PDB entry 2W1A | X-ray diffraction, 2.35 A resolution | chains A and C of the 4 polymer chains in the assembly

Chain A:
Protein: 3-deoxy-D-arabino-heptulosonate 7-phosphate synthase arog
From: Mycobacterium tuberculosis
Notes: EC 2.5.1.54
UniProt: O53512 (O53512_MYCTU); numbering as in UniProt (aligned over 1-462)
Amino-acid sequence (472 residues; each row starts with the number of its first residue; numbers below 1 keep their minus sign (Met-9 is residue -9)):
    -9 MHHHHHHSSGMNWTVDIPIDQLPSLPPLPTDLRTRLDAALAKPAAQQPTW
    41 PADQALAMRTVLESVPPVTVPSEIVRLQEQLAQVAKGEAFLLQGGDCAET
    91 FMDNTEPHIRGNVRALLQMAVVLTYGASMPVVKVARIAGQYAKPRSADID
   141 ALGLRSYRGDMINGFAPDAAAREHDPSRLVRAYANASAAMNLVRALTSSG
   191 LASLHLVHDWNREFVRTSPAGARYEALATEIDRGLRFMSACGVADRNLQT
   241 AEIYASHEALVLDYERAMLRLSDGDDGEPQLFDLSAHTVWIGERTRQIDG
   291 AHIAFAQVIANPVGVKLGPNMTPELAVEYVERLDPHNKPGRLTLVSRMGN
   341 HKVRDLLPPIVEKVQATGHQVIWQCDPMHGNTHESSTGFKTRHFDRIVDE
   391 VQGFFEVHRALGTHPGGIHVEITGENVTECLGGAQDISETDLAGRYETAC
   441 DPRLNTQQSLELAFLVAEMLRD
Unresolved in the structure: -9 to 2, 234-240, 264-265
Swiss-Prot annotation at these positions:
  - binding site (Mn(2+)): Cys87, His369, Glu411, Asp441
  - binding site (phosphoenolpyruvate): Arg126, Glu283, Arg284, Lys306, Arg337
Metal / ion sites: Mn2+: Cys87, His369, Glu411, Asp441
Residues lining bound ligands: O-dodecanyl octaethylene glycol (CE1): Ile7, Pro8, Val55, Pro56, Phe91, Met92, Asn94, Thr95, Val170, Arg171, Tyr173, Ala174, Asn175

Chain C:
Protein: Chorismate mutase
From: Mycobacterium tuberculosis
Notes: EC 5.4.99.5
UniProt: P64767 (Y948_MYCTU); residues 1-90 here correspond to UniProt positions 16-105 (UniProt number = residue number + 15)
Amino-acid sequence (90 residues; each row starts with the number of its first residue):
     1 MNLEMLESQPVPEIDTLREEIDRLDAEILALVKRRAEVSKAIGKARMASG
    51 GTRLVHSREMKVIERYSELGPDGKDLAILLLRLGRGRLGH
Unresolved in the structure: 1-12
Residues lining bound ligands: TSA (8-hydroxy-2-oxa-bicyclo[3.3.1]non-6-ene-3,5-dicarboxylic acid): Arg18, Ile21, Arg35, Ser39, Ile42, Arg46, Arg53, Leu54, Val55, Arg58, Glu59, Val62, Leu80, Leu81, Gly84, Arg85
From the paper describing this entry:
  - binding site for TSA: Ser39, Arg46, Val55, Arg58, Glu59
  - catalytic residues: Arg46 (proposed by the authors, not directly observed)
  - mutagenesis - R46K (50-fold), G86A (10-fold): decreased catalytic activity
  - mutagenesis - R87A, L88*, L88A: unchanged catalytic activity
  - conformationally variable residues (loop rearrangement, register shift, side-chain flip): Arg46, Arg53, Leu54, Val55, His56, Arg85, Gly86, Leu88
  - contacts within the chain: Arg46-Thr52, Arg46-Arg53, Leu54-Leu88, Glu59-Arg85 (hydrogen bond), Arg85-Gly86 (backbone contact)
  - mutagenesis - L88A: decreased catalytic activity on MtDS

How chain A and chain C interact:
Residue-residue contacts (36; chain A residue first):
  Ala210(A) - Met60(C)  hydrophobic
  Ala212(A) - Ile63(C)  hydrophobic
  Ala212(A) - Lys74(C)
  Ala212(A) - Ile78(C)
  Arg213(A) - Glu59(C)  salt bridge
  Arg213(A) - Ile63(C)
  Arg213(A) - Ile78(C)
  Arg213(A) - Arg85(C)
  Tyr214(A) - His56(C)  hydrogen bond
  Glu215(A) - Lys74(C)  salt bridge
  Ala216(A) - Asp75(C)
  Asn340(A) - Thr52(C)
  Arg344(A) - Met47(C)
  Asp385(A) - Thr52(C)
  Asp385(A) - Val55(C)
  Asp385(A) - His56(C)  hydrogen bond (side chain-backbone)
  Asp389(A) - Thr52(C)
  Asp389(A) - Arg53(C)  hydrogen bond (side chain-backbone)
  Gln392(A) - Arg53(C)
  Gln392(A) - Leu54(C)
  Gln392(A) - Leu88(C)
  Gln392(A) - Gly89(C)
  Phe395(A) - Gly89(C)
  Glu396(A) - Arg53(C)  salt bridge
  Glu396(A) - His90(C)
  Arg399(A) - Gly89(C)  hydrogen bond (side chain-backbone)
  Arg399(A) - His90(C)  hydrogen bond
  Gly423(A) - His56(C)
  Ala424(A) - Met60(C)
  Glu451(A) - His56(C)  salt bridge
  Leu455(A) - Leu88(C)
  Glu458(A) - Leu88(C)
  Met459(A) - Leu88(C)
  Met459(A) - Gly89(C)
  Arg461(A) - His90(C)
  Asp462(A) - His90(C)
Other interface residues (no listed pair), chain A (26 interface residues in all): Pro209, His341, Phe384, Arg386
Other interface residues (no listed pair), chain C (18 interface residues in all): Gly50, Arg87
Interface features reported in the paper:
  - residue pairs: Glu396(A)-His90(C)
  - interface residues, chain C: Leu88(C), Gly89(C), His90(C)

Summary:
The interface between chain A and chain C involves 26 residues on one side and 18 on the other; the contacts
include 5 hydrogen bonds and 4 salt bridges. Among the polar pairs are Arg213(A)-Glu59(C), Glu215(A)-Lys74(C)
and Glu396(A)-Arg53(C). The authors report a contact between Glu396(A) and His90(C). From the paper: the
catalytic residue Arg46(C); R46K and G86A of chain C reduce catalytic activity; 5 substitutions were tested in
all.
Chain A is 3-deoxy-D-arabino-heptulosonate 7-phosphate synthase arog and chain C is Chorismate mutase, both
from Mycobacterium tuberculosis; the structure, Non-covalent complex between dahp synthase and chorismate
mutase from Mycobacterium tuberculosis with bound tsa, was determined by X-ray diffraction (same publication
as 2W19 and 2VKL).
